Entry 7I22 (X-ray diffraction, 1.91 A resolution); this record covers chains A and B.

# Chain A
Molecule: Serine protease subunit NS2B
From: Zika virus
UniProtKB: Q32ZE1 (POLG_ZIKV); residues 46-89 here correspond to UniProt positions 1414-1457 (UniProt number = residue number + 1368)
Sequence (46 residues; numbered 44 to 89; the number before each row is that of its first residue):
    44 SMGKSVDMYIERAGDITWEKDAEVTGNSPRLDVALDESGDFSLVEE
Disordered / not traced: 44-49, 89
Sequence notes: expression tag (44-45)
Ligand contacts: A1BXV (N-[4-(hydroxymethyl)-2-methylquinolin-8-yl]-3-(piperidin-4-yl)propanamide): S81, G82, D83

# Chain B
Molecule: Serine protease NS3
From: Zika virus
Notes: EC 3.4.21.91, 3.6.1.15, 3.6.4.13
UniProtKB: Q32ZE1 (POLG_ZIKV); residues 11-177 here correspond to UniProt positions 1509-1675 (UniProt number = residue number + 1498)
Sequence (168 residues; each row starts with the number of its first residue):
    10 MKEVKKGETTDGVYRVMTRRLLGSTQVGVGVMQEGVFHTMWHVTKGAALR
    60 SGEGRLDPYWGDVKQDLVSYCGPWKLDAAWDGLSEVQLLAVPPGERAKNI
   110 QTLPGIFKTKDGDIGAVALDYPAGTSGSPILDKCGRVIGLYGNGVVIKNG
   160 SYVSAITQGKREEETPVE
Disordered / not traced: 10-15, 172-177
Sequence notes: initiating methionine (10); conflict K107 (Arg1605 in Q32ZE1)
UniProt features mapped onto this chain:
  - active site (Charge relay system): H51, D75, S135
Ligand contacts: A1BXV (N-[4-(hydroxymethyl)-2-methylquinolin-8-yl]-3-(piperidin-4-yl)propanamide): H51, D75, D129, Y130, P131, A132, S135, G151, N152, G153, V155, Y161

# Interface between chain A and chain B
Pairs across the interface (94):
  D50(A) - R59(B)  salt bridge
  M51(A) - M26(B)
  M51(A) - V52(B)
  M51(A) - T53(B)
  M51(A) - L58(B)  hydrophobic
  M51(A) - R59(B)  hydrogen bond (backbone-backbone)
  Y52(A) - R24(B)
  Y52(A) - V25(B)
  Y52(A) - M26(B)  hydrogen bond (backbone-backbone)
  Y52(A) - R28(B)  hydrogen bond
  Y52(A) - S33(B)
  Y52(A) - R59(B)
  I53(A) - Y23(B)  hydrophobic
  I53(A) - R24(B)
  I53(A) - M41(B)  hydrophobic
  I53(A) - F46(B)  hydrophobic
  I53(A) - R59(B)  hydrogen bond (backbone-backbone)
  I53(A) - S60(B)
  I53(A) - L65(B)  hydrophobic
  E54(A) - Y23(B)
  E54(A) - R24(B)  hydrogen bond (backbone-backbone)
  R55(A) - E17(B)
  R55(A) - D20(B)  hydrogen bond (side chain-backbone)
  R55(A) - G21(B)
  R55(A) - V22(B)
  R55(A) - Y23(B)
  A56(A) - V22(B)  hydrogen bond (backbone-backbone)
  A56(A) - V100(B)  hydrophobic
  A56(A) - A106(B)
  G57(A) - G21(B)
  G57(A) - V22(B)  hydrogen bond (backbone-backbone)
  D58(A) - L98(B)
  I59(A) - G21(B)
  I59(A) - V40(B)  hydrophobic
  I59(A) - L98(B)  hydrophobic
  I59(A) - L140(B)  hydrophobic
  I59(A) - G144(B)
  I59(A) - V146(B)  hydrophobic
  T60(A) - N108(B)  hydrogen bond (backbone-side chain)
  T60(A) - L140(B)
  W61(A) - E94(B)
  W61(A) - V95(B)
  W61(A) - Q96(B)
  W61(A) - Q110(B)
  W61(A) - L140(B)
  W61(A) - D141(B)
  W61(A) - K142(B)
  E62(A) - Q96(B)  hydrogen bond (backbone-side chain)
  E62(A) - N108(B)
  A65(A) - Q96(B)
  A65(A) - N108(B)
  E66(A) - I109(B)
  E66(A) - Q110(B)  hydrogen bond (backbone-backbone)
  V67(A) - Q110(B)
  T68(A) - I109(B)
  T68(A) - Q110(B)  hydrogen bond (backbone-backbone)
  T68(A) - T111(B)  hydrogen bond (backbone-side chain)
  T68(A) - L128(B)
  G69(A) - T111(B)  hydrogen bond (backbone-side chain)
  G69(A) - A127(B)
  N70(A) - L112(B)
  N70(A) - A127(B)
  S71(A) - L112(B)  hydrogen bond (side chain-backbone)
  S71(A) - P113(B)
  S71(A) - G114(B)
  P72(A) - G114(B)
  P72(A) - I115(B)  hydrogen bond (backbone-backbone)
  R73(A) - I115(B)
  R73(A) - K117(B)
  L74(A) - I115(B)  hydrogen bond (backbone-backbone)
  L74(A) - F116(B)
  L74(A) - K117(B)  hydrogen bond (backbone-backbone)
  L74(A) - I156(B)  hydrophobic
  L74(A) - V162(B)  hydrophobic
  D75(A) - K117(B)
  V76(A) - F116(B)  hydrophobic
  V76(A) - K117(B)  hydrogen bond (backbone-backbone)
  V76(A) - T118(B)
  L78(A) - K73(B)
  D79(A) - K73(B)
  E80(A) - K73(B)
  S81(A) - V72(B)
  G82(A) - V72(B)
  G82(A) - K73(B)
  G82(A) - N152(B)  hydrogen bond (backbone-side chain)
  F84(A) - F116(B)  hydrophobic
  F84(A) - N152(B)
  F84(A) - G153(B)
  F84(A) - V154(B)
  F84(A) - A164(B)  hydrophobic
  S85(A) - V154(B)
  L86(A) - V154(B)  hydrophobic
  L86(A) - V155(B)
  L86(A) - I156(B)  hydrophobic
Other interface residues (no listed pair), chain A (34 interface residues in all): E88
Other interface residues (no listed pair), chain B (60 interface residues in all): T19, T27, V36, A57, K107, I123, P138, K157

# Summary
The interface between chain A and chain B involves 34 residues on one side and 60 on the other; the contacts
include 20 hydrogen bonds and 1 salt bridge. Polar pairs include D50(A)-R59(B), Y52(A)-R28(B) and
R55(A)-D20(B).
Here chain A is Serine protease subunit NS2B and chain B is Serine protease NS3, both from Zika virus. Entry
7I22 (PanDDA analysis group deposition -- Crystal Structure of ZIKV NS2B-NS3 protease in complex with
Amine4-Ac06) was determined by X-ray diffraction.
